PDB entry 8K9E | electron microscopy, 3.33 A resolution | chains G and I of the 8 polymer chains in the assembly

Chain G:
Molecule: Uncharacterized protein
Source organism: Chloroflexus aurantiacus (strain ATCC 29366 / DSM 635 / J-10-fl)
Reference sequence: A9WEV8 (A9WEV8_CHLAA); numbering as in UniProt (aligned over 1-112)
Amino-acid sequence (112 residues; each row starts with the number of its first residue):
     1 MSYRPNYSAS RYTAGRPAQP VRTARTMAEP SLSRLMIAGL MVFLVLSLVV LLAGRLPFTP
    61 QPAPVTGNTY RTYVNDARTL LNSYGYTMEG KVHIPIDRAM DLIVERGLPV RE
Disordered / not traced: 1-31, 112

Chain I:
Molecule: unknown
Source organism: Chloroflexus aurantiacus (strain ATCC 29366 / DSM 635 / J-10-fl)
Amino-acid sequence (37 residues; numbered 1 to 37; the number before each row is that of its first residue):
     1 MQPEWSGDPE VKPVFLAVTL TGMVAFLLMV WLFAFYW

How chain G and chain I interact:
Contacting residue pairs (15; chain G residue first):
  Leu32(G) - Glu10(I)
  Ser33(G) - Glu10(I)  hydrogen bond (backbone-side chain)
  Ser33(G) - Pro13(I)
  Met36(G) - Val14(I)  hydrophobic
  Met36(G) - Ala17(I)  hydrophobic
  Leu40(G) - Leu20(I)  hydrophobic
  Leu40(G) - Thr21(I)
  Leu44(G) - Val24(I)  hydrophobic
  Ser47(G) - Leu28(I)
  Leu51(G) - Leu28(I)  hydrophobic
  Leu51(G) - Trp31(I)  hydrophobic
  Leu51(G) - Tyr36(I)  hydrogen bond (backbone-side chain)
  Gly54(G) - Tyr36(I)
  Arg55(G) - Tyr36(I)  hydrogen bond (side chain-backbone)
  Arg55(G) - Trp37(I)
Interface residues without a listed pair, chain G (12 interface residues in all): Ile37, Phe43, Leu48
Interface residues without a listed pair, chain I (13 interface residues in all): Val18, Leu32

In short:
12 residues of chain G face 13 of chain I across their interface, with 3 hydrogen bonds. Among the polar pairs
are Ser33(G)-Glu10(I), Leu51(G)-Tyr36(I) and Arg55(G)-Tyr36(I).
Chain G is Uncharacterized protein and chain I is unknown, both from Chloroflexus aurantiacus (strain ATCC
29366 / DSM 635 / J-10-fl); the structure, Cryo-EM structure of the photosynthetic alternative complex III
from Chloroflexus aurantiacus at 3.3 angstrom, was determined by electron microscopy (same publication as 8K9F
and 8X2J).
